Entry 8JCB (electron microscopy, 9.50 A resolution (very low resolution: no residue pairs are listed; an interface is given only as per-side residue counts)); this record covers chains E and G of the 16 polymer chains in the assembly.

== Chain E ==
Molecule: T-cell surface glycoprotein CD3 epsilon chain
From: Homo sapiens
UniProtKB: P07766 (CD3E_HUMAN); residues 1-207 here = UniProt positions 1-207
Amino-acid sequence (207 residues; row label = number of the first residue in the row):
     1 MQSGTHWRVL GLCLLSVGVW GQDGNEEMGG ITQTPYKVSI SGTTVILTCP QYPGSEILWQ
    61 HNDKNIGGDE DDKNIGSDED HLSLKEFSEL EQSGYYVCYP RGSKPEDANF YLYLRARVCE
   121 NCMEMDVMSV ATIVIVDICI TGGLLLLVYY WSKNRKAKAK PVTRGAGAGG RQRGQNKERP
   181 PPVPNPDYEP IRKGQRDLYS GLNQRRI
Unresolved in the structure: 1-32, 154-207
Disulfides: Cys49-Cys98, Cys119-Cys122

== Chain G ==
Molecule: T-cell surface glycoprotein CD3 gamma chain
From: Homo sapiens
UniProtKB: P09693 (CD3G_HUMAN); residue numbers follow UniProt; this construct covers 1-182
Amino-acid sequence (182 residues; each row starts with the number of its first residue):
     1 MEQGKGLAVL ILAIILLQGT LAQSIKGNHL VKVYDYQEDG SVLLTCDAEA KNITWFKDGK
    61 MIGFLTEDKK KWNLGSNAKD PRGMYQCKGS QNKSKPLQVY YRMCQNCIEL NAATISGFLF
   121 AEIVSIFVLA VGVYFIAGQD GVRQSRASDK QTLLPNDQLY QPLKDREDDQ YSHLQGNQLR
   181 RN
Unresolved in the structure: 1-25, 141-182
Disulfides: Cys46-Cys87, Cys104-Cys107
Curated features (UniProtKB/Swiss-Prot):
  - motif: Leu153, Leu154 (Di-leucine motif)
  - modified residue (Phosphoserine): Ser145, Ser148
  - glycosylation (N-linked (GlcNAc...) asparagine): Asn52, Asn92

== Chain E / chain G interface ==
At this resolution (10 A) residue pairs are not listed: 4 residues of chain E and 5 of chain G lie at the interface.

== Overview ==
4 residues of chain E and 5 residues of chain G are in contact.
Chain E is T-cell surface glycoprotein CD3 epsilon chain and chain G is T-cell surface glycoprotein CD3 gamma
chain, both from Homo sapiens; the structure, Vgamma5 Vdelta1 T cell receptor complex, was determined by
electron microscopy, deposited together with 8JBV, 8JC0, 8WXE, 8WY0, 8WYI and 8YC0.
